Entry 4NL1 (X-ray diffraction, 2.30 A resolution); this record covers chain A.

== Chain A ==
Protein: Dihydropteroate Synthase
From: Bacillus anthracis
Notes: EC 2.5.1.15
UniProt: Q81VW8 (Q81VW8_BACAN); residues 2-277 here correspond to UniProt positions 5-280 (UniProt number = residue number + 3)
Chain sequence (297 residues; numbered -19 to 277; the number before each row is that of its first residue; numbers below 1 keep their minus sign (Met-19 is residue -19)):
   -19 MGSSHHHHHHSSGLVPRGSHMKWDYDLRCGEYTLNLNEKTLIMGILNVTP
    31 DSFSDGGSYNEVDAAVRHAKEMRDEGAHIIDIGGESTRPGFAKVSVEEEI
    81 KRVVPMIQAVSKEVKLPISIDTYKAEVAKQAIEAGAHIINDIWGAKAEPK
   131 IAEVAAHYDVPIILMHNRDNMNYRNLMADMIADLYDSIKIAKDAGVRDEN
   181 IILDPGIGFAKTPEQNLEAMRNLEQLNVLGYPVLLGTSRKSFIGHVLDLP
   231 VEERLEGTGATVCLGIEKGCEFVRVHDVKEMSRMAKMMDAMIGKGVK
Not modelled in the structure: -19 to 1, 275-277
Construct notes: expression tag (-19 to 1)
Residues lining bound ligands: Z13 ((E)-N-[4-(trifluoromethyl)benzyl]-1-[4-(trifluoromethyl)phenyl]methanimine): Leu235, Glu236, Glu260, Met261, Met264
Reported in the primary citation:
  - binding site for Z13: Leu235, Glu236, Glu260, Met264

== Overview ==
Chain A binds compound Z13. The paper reports a binding site for Z13 at Leu235, Glu236 and Glu260 among
others.
Chain A is Dihydropteroate Synthase (Bacillus anthracis); the structure, Crystal structure of B. anthracis
DHPS with compound 11: (E)-N-[4-(trifluoromethyl)benzyl]-1-[4-(trifluoromethyl)phenyl]methanimine, was
determined by X-ray diffraction together with 4NHV, 4NIL and 4NIR from the same study.
